Entry 6R91 (electron microscopy, 4.10 A resolution (low resolution: residue-level contacts below are approximate; hydrogen-bond / salt-bridge calls are withheld)); this record covers chains J and L of the 12 polymer chains in the assembly.

== Chain J ==
Molecule: Human alpha-satellite DNA (145-MER) with abasic sites at positions 97-98
Sequence (145 nucleotides; each row starts with the number of its first residue):
     1 ATCAATATCC ACCTGCAGAT TCTACCAAAA GTGTATTTGG AAACTGCTCC ATCAAAAGGC
    61 ATGTTCAGCT GAACCAGCTG AACATGCCTT TTGATGXXGC AGTTTCCAAA TACACTTTTG
   121 GTAGAATCTG CAGGTGGATA TTGAT
Modified residues: 3DR (1',2'-dideoxyribofuranose-5'-phosphate) at position 97; 3DR (1',2'-dideoxyribofuranose-5'-phosphate) at position 98

== Chain L ==
Protein: DNA damage-binding protein 2
Organism: Homo sapiens
Reference sequence: Q92466 (DDB2_HUMAN); residues 1-427 here = UniProt positions 1-427
Chain sequence (450 residues; row label = number of the first residue in the row; numbers below 1 keep their minus sign (Met-22 is residue -22)):
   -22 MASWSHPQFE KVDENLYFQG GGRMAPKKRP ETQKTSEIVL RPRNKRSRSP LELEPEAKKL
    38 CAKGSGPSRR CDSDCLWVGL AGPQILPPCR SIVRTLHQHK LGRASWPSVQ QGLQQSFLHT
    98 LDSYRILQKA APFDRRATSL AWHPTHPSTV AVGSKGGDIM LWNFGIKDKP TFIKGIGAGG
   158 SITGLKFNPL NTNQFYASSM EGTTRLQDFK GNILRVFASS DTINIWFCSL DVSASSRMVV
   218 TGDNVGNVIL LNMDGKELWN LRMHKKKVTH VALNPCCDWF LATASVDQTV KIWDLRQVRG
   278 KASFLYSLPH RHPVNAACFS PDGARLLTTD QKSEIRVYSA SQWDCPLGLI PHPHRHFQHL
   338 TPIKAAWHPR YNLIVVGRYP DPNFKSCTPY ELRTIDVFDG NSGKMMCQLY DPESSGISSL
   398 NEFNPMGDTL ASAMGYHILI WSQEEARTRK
Unresolved in the structure: -22 to 60
Construct notes: initiating methionine (-22); expression tag (-21 to 0)

== Chain J / chain L interface ==
Contacting residue pairs - 17 pairs, chain J then chain L:
  DG96(J) with His336(L)
  3DR_97(J) with Lys132(L); Ala155(L); His336(L)
  3DR_98(J) with Lys132(L); Met177(L); Trp203(L)
  DG99(J) with Lys244(L); Gln308(L); His333(L); Gln335(L)
  DC100(J) with Lys244(L); Val263(L); Gln308(L); His333(L)
  DA101(J) with Pro290(L); Gln308(L)
Also at the interface, not in a pair above, chain L (14 interface residues in all): Arg112, Gly154, Gln265

== Overview ==
6 residues of chain J face 14 of chain L across their interface.
Here chain J is Human alpha-satellite DNA (145-MER) with abasic sites at positions 97-98 and chain L is DNA
damage-binding protein 2 (Homo sapiens). Entry 6R91 (Cryo-EM structure of NCP_THF2(-3)-UV-DDB) was determined
by electron microscopy (same publication as 6R8Y, 6R8Z, 6R90, 6R92, 6R93 and 6R94).
